PDB entry 5LB9 | X-ray diffraction, 2.10 A resolution | chains A and B

# Chain A (and B)
Name: Enoyl-[acyl-carrier-protein] reductase [NADPH, B-specific] 1, mitochondrial
From: Candida tropicalis
Notes: EC 1.3.1.10, 1.3.1.38; chain B of this document is another copy of the same molecule, construct and numbering; everything in this record applies to it too
UniProtKB: Q8WZM3 (ETR1_CANTR); residue numbers follow UniProt; this construct covers 23-386
Sequence (385 residues; each row starts with the number of its first residue):
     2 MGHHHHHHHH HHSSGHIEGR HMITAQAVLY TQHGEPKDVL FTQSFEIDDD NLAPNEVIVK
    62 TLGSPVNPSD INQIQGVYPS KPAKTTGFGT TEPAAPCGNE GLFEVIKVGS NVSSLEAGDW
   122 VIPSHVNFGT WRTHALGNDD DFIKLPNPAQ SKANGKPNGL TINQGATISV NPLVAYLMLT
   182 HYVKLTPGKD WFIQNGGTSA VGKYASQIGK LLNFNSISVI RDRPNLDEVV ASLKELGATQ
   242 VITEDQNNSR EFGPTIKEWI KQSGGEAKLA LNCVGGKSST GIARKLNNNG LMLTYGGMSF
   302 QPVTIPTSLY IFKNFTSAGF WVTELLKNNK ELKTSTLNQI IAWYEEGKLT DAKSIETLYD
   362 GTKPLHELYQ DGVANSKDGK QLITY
Unresolved in the structure: 2-21
Sequence notes: initiating methionine (2); expression tag (3-22); engineered mutation Val175 (Thr in Q8WZM3)
Ligand contacts: NADP (NAP; NADP nicotinamide-adenine-dinucleotide phosphate): Val171, Asn172, Val175, Gly197, Thr199, Ser200, Ala201, Val202, Arg222, Arg224, Val275, Tyr296, Gly297, Gly298, Met299, Ser300, Phe321, Trp322, Val323, Lys381
Swiss-Prot annotation at these positions:
  - active site: Tyr79 (Proton donor)
  - binding site (NADP(+)): Asn172, Thr199 to Val202, Arg222 to Arg224, Tyr296 to Met299, Phe321 to Val323, Lys381
Reported in the primary citation:
  - catalytic residues: Tyr79 (citing earlier work)
  - mutagenesis - T175V: decreased catalytic activity on crotonyl-CoA and NADPH
  - mutagenesis - T175V: unchanged stability
  - mutagenesis - T175V (1.6 +/- 0.5 105 M-1): unchanged binding to NADPH
  - mutagenesis - T175V (1.6 +/- 0.5 105 M-1): unchanged binding to NADP
  - mutagenesis - Y79F: decreased catalytic activity (citing earlier work)

# Chain A / chain B interface
Contacting residue pairs - 47 pairs, chain A then chain B:
  Tyr79(A) - Phe313(B)  hydrophobic
  Pro80(A) - Phe313(B)  hydrophobic
  Thr295(A) - Ile312(B)
  Tyr296(A) - Ile312(B)
  Gly297(A) - Thr308(B)
  Gly297(A) - Ile312(B)
  Gly298(A) - Thr308(B)
  Gln302(A) - Thr308(B)
  Pro303(A) - Thr305(B)
  Pro303(A) - Ile306(B)
  Val304(A) - Val304(B)
  Val304(A) - Thr305(B)
  Val304(A) - Ile306(B)  hydrogen bond (backbone-backbone)
  Val304(A) - Thr308(B)
  Val304(A) - Tyr311(B)  hydrophobic
  Thr305(A) - Pro303(B)
  Thr305(A) - Val304(B)
  Ile306(A) - Pro303(B)
  Ile306(A) - Val304(B)  hydrogen bond (backbone-backbone)
  Thr308(A) - Gly297(B)
  Thr308(A) - Gln302(B)
  Tyr311(A) - Val304(B)  hydrophobic
  Tyr311(A) - Tyr311(B)
  Tyr311(A) - Ser318(B)  hydrogen bond
  Tyr311(A) - Ala319(B)
  Tyr311(A) - Gly320(B)
  Ile312(A) - Thr295(B)
  Ile312(A) - Tyr296(B)
  Ile312(A) - Gly297(B)
  Ile312(A) - Phe321(B)
  Ile312(A) - Trp322(B)
  Phe313(A) - Tyr79(B)  hydrophobic
  Phe313(A) - Pro80(B)  hydrophobic
  Phe313(A) - Trp322(B)  hydrophobic
  Phe316(A) - Ala319(B)
  Phe316(A) - Gly320(B)
  Thr317(A) - Thr317(B)
  Thr317(A) - Ser318(B)
  Ser318(A) - Tyr311(B)  hydrogen bond
  Ser318(A) - Thr317(B)
  Ser318(A) - Ser318(B)  hydrogen bond (backbone-backbone)
  Ala319(A) - Tyr311(B)
  Ala319(A) - Phe316(B)
  Gly320(A) - Tyr311(B)
  Gly320(A) - Phe316(B)
  Trp322(A) - Ile312(B)
  Trp322(A) - Phe313(B)
Interface residues without a listed pair, chain A (23 interface residues in all): Pro307, Phe321
Interface residues without a listed pair, chain B (23 interface residues in all): Gly298, Pro307

# In short
The chain A/chain B interface involves 23 residues from each chain, with 5 hydrogen bonds. Among the polar
pairs are Tyr311(A)-Ser318(B), Val304(A)-Ile306(B) and Ser318(A)-Ser318(B). Bound to chain A: NADP. From the
paper: the catalytic residue Tyr79(A); T175V of chain A reduces catalytic activity on crotonyl-CoA and NADPH.
Chain A and chain B are both Enoyl-[acyl-carrier-protein] reductase [NADPH, B-specific] 1, mitochondrial
(Candida tropicalis); the structure, Structure of the T175V Etr1p mutant in the monoclinic form P21, was
determined by X-ray diffraction together with 5LBX from the same study.
